PDB entry 4K7P | X-ray diffraction, 2.95 A resolution | chains X and Y of the 4 polymer chains in the assembly

Chain X:
Name: antibody rhumAb6 Fab fragment light chain
Source organism: Homo sapiens
Notes: fragment: Fab rhumAb6; antibody fragment or engineered binder
Amino-acid sequence (213 residues; numbered 1 to 214; 1 number in that range is skipped by the numbering (no residue carries it; nothing is unmodelled there); the number before each row is that of its first residue):
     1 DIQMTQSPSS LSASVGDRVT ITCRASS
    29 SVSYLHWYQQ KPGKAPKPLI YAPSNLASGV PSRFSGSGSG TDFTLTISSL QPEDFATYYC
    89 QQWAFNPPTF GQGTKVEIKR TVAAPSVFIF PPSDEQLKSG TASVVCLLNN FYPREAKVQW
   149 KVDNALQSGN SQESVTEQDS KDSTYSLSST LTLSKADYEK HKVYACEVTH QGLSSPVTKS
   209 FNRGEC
Cystine bridges: Cys23-Cys88, Cys134-Cys194

Chain Y:
Name: antibody rhumAb6 Fab fragment heavy chain
Source organism: Homo sapiens
Notes: fragment: Fab 10C4; antibody fragment or engineered binder
Amino-acid sequence (230 residues; numbered 1 to 221 plus 9 insertion-coded residues; the number before each row is that of its first residue; a row labelled like 82A-82C holds insertion residues (82A, then the next letters in order)):
     1 EVQLVESGGG LVQPGGSLRL SCAASGYTFT SYNMHWVRQA PGKGLEWVGA IY
   52A P
    53 GNGATSYNQK FKGRFTISVD KSKNTLYLQM
82A-82C NSL
    83 RAEDTAVYYC ARVVYYSA
100A-100E SYWYF
   101 DVWGQGTLVT VSSASTKGPS VFPLAPSSKS TSGGTAALGC LVKDYFPEPV TVSWNSGALT
   161 SGVHTFPAVL QSSGLYSLSS VVTVPSSSLG TQTYICNVNH KPSNTKVDKK VEPKSCDKTH
   221 T
Disordered / not traced: 129-132, 215-221
Cystine bridges: Cys22-Cys92, Cys140-Cys196

Interface between chain X and chain Y:
Pairs across the interface (67; chain X residue first):
  Tyr32(X) with Tyr100B(Y)
  His34(X) with Tyr98(Y); Trp100C(Y), hydrogen bond (side chain-backbone); Tyr100D(Y)
  Tyr36(X) with Phe100E(Y), hydrogen bond (side chain-backbone)
  Gln38(X) with Gln39(Y), hydrogen bond; Tyr91(Y), hydrogen bond
  Lys42(X) with Tyr91(Y)
  Ala43(X) with Tyr91(Y), hydrophobic; Trp103(Y), hydrophobic; Gly104(Y)
  Pro44(X) with Leu45(Y), hydrophobic; Trp103(Y)
  Pro46(X) with Tyr100D(Y), hydrophobic; Phe100E(Y); Asp101(Y)
  Tyr49(X) with Tyr98(Y), hydrophobic; Tyr100D(Y), hydrophobic
  Ala50(X) with Tyr98(Y), hydrogen bond (backbone-side chain); Tyr100B(Y), hydrophobic
  Tyr87(X) with Gln39(Y), hydrogen bond; Lys43(Y), hydrogen bond (side chain-backbone); Gly44(Y)
  Gln89(X) with Trp100C(Y); Phe100E(Y)
  Trp91(X) with Ser100A(Y); Tyr100B(Y), hydrophobic; Trp100C(Y), hydrogen bond (backbone-side chain)
  Pro95(X) with Trp47(Y), hydrophobic; Asn60(Y)
  Pro96(X) with Trp47(Y); Trp100C(Y), hydrophobic
  Phe98(X) with Leu45(Y); Phe100E(Y), hydrophobic
  Phe116(X) with Ala137(Y), hydrophobic
  Phe118(X) with Leu124(Y); Ala125(Y); Ala137(Y); Leu138(Y)
  Ser121(X) with Phe122(Y); Pro123(Y)
  Glu123(X) with Val121(Y); Pro123(Y); Lys209(Y), salt bridge
  Gln124(X) with Phe122(Y); Leu141(Y)
  Ser131(X) with Leu141(Y); Lys143(Y)
  Val133(X) with Leu124(Y), hydrophobic
  Leu135(X) with Phe166(Y), hydrophobic
  Asn137(X) with His164(Y); Thr183(Y)
  Asn138(X) with His164(Y), hydrogen bond
  Gln160(X) with Val169(Y); Leu170(Y); Gln171(Y)
  Ser162(X) with Phe166(Y); Pro167(Y), hydrogen bond (side chain-backbone); Val169(Y)
  Val163(X) with Pro167(Y)
  Thr164(X) with Phe166(Y)
  Ser174(X) with His164(Y), hydrogen bond; Phe166(Y)
  Leu175(X) with Phe166(Y)
  Ser176(X) with Phe166(Y)
  Thr180(X) with Lys143(Y)
  Cys214(X) with Lys214(Y), hydrogen bond (side chain-backbone)
Other interface residues (no listed pair), chain X (42 interface residues in all): Asp1, Asn94, Gln100, Asp122, Ser127, Thr129, Glu161
Other interface residues (no listed pair), chain Y (38 interface residues in all): Val37, Ser58, Lys62, Val181

Summary:
42 residues of chain X and 38 residues of chain Y are in contact, with 12 hydrogen bonds and 1 salt bridge.
Polar contacts include Glu123(X)-Lys209(Y), His34(X)-Trp100C(Y) and Tyr36(X)-Phe100E(Y).
Here chain X is antibody rhumAb6 Fab fragment light chain and chain Y is antibody rhumAb6 Fab fragment heavy
chain, both from Homo sapiens. Entry 4K7P (Generation and Characterization of a Unique Reagent that Recognizes
a Panel of Recombinant Human Monoclonal Antibody ...) was determined by X-ray diffraction.
